Entry 8VZ9 (X-ray diffraction, 3.40 A resolution); this record covers chains C and D of the 4 polymer chains in the assembly.

[Chain C]
Name: Mouse MAIT TRAV1-TRAJ33 a-chain
Organism: Mus musculus
Chain sequence (204 residues; row label = number of the first residue in the row; numbering starts at 0):
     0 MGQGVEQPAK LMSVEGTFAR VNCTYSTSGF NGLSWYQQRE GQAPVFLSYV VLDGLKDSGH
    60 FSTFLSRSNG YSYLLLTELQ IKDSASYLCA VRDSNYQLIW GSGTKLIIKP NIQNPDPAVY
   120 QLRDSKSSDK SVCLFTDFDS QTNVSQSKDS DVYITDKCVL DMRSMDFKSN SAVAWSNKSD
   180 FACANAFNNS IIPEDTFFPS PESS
Not modelled in the structure: 0-2, 125-128, 138, 151, 192-203
Disulfides: Cys22-Cys88, Cys132-Cys182
What the authors report for this chain:
  - binding site for the ligand 2LJ: Tyr95

[Chain D]
Name: Mouse MAIT MBV13-2A b-chain
Organism: Mus musculus
Chain sequence (246 residues; numbered 0 to 245; the number before each row is that of its first residue; numbering starts at 0):
     0 MEAAVTQSPR NKVAVTGGKV TLSCNQTNNH NNMYWYRQDT GHGLRLIHYS YGAGSTEKGD
    60 IPDGYKASRP SQENFSLILE LATPSQTSVY FCASGDAKLG VGAETLYFGS GTRLTVLEDL
   120 NKVFPPEVAV FEPSEAEISH TQKATLVCLA TGFFPDHVEL SWWVNGKEVH SGVCTDPQPL
   180 KEQPALNDSY ALSSRLRVSA TFWQNPRNHF RCQVQFYGLS ENDEWTQDRA KPVTQIVSAE
   240 AWGRAD
Not modelled in the structure: 0-2, 228, 244-245
Disulfides: Cys23-Cys91, Cys147-Cys211

[How chain C and chain D interact]
Contacting residue pairs - 55 pairs, chain C then chain D:
  Tyr35(C) with Leu105(D), hydrogen bond (side chain-backbone)
  Gln37(C) with Gln37(D), hydrogen bond; Phe90(D)
  Ala42(C) with Phe90(D), hydrophobic; Gly108(D); Ser109(D)
  Pro43(C) with Phe107(D), hydrophobic
  Phe45(C) with Thr104(D)
  Tyr48(C) with Gly101(D)
  Arg91(C) with Val100(D), hydrogen bond (side chain-backbone); Gly101(D)
  Tyr95(C) with Val100(D); Gly101(D)
  Trp99(C) with Tyr35(D); Leu43(D); Phe107(D), hydrophobic
  Gly100(C) with Gly42(D)
  Asp115(C) with His139(D), salt bridge
  Tyr119(C) with Ala135(D); Glu136(D); His139(D); Thr140(D), hydrogen bond
  Gln120(C) with Ser133(D), hydrogen bond (backbone-side chain)
  Leu121(C) with Phe130(D); Glu131(D); Pro132(D); Ser133(D); Thr144(D); Val146(D)
  Arg122(C) with Phe130(D); Glu131(D), hydrogen bond (backbone-backbone)
  Asp123(C) with Phe130(D)
  Ser124(C) with Val129(D)
  Lys129(C) with Phe130(D)
  Val131(C) with Phe130(D), hydrophobic; Leu148(D), hydrophobic
  Leu133(C) with Thr144(D)
  Tyr152(C) with Glu181(D), hydrogen bond (side chain-backbone)
  Thr154(C) with Ser192(D); Arg194(D)
  Cys157(C) with Cys173(D), hydrogen bond (side chain-backbone); Thr174(D)
  Val158(C) with Cys173(D)
  Leu159(C) with Gly171(D); Cys173(D), hydrophobic; Arg196(D)
  Asp160(C) with Ser170(D)
  Met161(C) with Ser170(D)
  Arg162(C) with Ser170(D), hydrogen bond (backbone-side chain)
  Ser170(C) with Cys173(D); Arg194(D)
  Ala171(C) with Arg194(D)
  Val172(C) with Val146(D), hydrophobic; Arg194(D)
  Trp174(C) with Leu148(D), hydrophobic
Interface residues without a listed pair, chain C (38 interface residues in all): Gln41, Leu97, Ser101, Ser130, Asp155, Ser163
Interface residues without a listed pair, chain D (40 interface residues in all): Gly40, Ala102, Glu103, Leu145, Thr150, Val172, Asp175, Ala190

[In short]
38 residues of chain C and 40 residues of chain D are in contact, with 9 hydrogen bonds and 1 salt bridge.
Polar contacts include Asp115(C)-His139(D), Tyr35(C)-Leu105(D) and Gln37(C)-Gln37(D). From the paper: a
binding site for the ligand 2LJ at Tyr95(C).
Here chain C is Mouse MAIT TRAV1-TRAJ33 a-chain and chain D is Mouse MAIT MBV13-2A b-chain, both from Mus
musculus. Entry 8VZ9 (Crystal structure of mouse MAIT M2A TCR-MR1-5-OP-RU complex) was determined by X-ray
diffraction, deposited together with 8VZ8.
